PDB entry 6U9D | X-ray diffraction, 3.19 A resolution | chains L and P of the 16 polymer chains in the assembly

# Chain L (and P)
Molecule: Acetolactate synthase small subunit, mitochondrial
Source organism: Saccharomyces cerevisiae
Notes: chain P of this document is another copy of the same molecule, construct and numbering; everything in this record applies to it too
UniProt: B3LU66 (B3LU66_YEAS1); residues 41-309 here = UniProt positions 41-309
Chain sequence (297 residues; row label = number of the first residue in the row):
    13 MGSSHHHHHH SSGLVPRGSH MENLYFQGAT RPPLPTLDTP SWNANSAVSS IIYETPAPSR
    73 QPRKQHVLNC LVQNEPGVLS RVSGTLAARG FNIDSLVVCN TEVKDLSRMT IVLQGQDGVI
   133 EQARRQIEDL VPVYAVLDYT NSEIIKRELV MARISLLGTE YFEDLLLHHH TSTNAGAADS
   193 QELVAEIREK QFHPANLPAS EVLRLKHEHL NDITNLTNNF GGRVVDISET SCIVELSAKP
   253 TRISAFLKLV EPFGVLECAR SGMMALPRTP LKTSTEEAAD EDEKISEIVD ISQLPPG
Not modelled in the structure: 13-40, 296-309 (chain P: 13-41, 69-74, 184-187, 295-309)
Sequence notes: initiating methionine (13); expression tag (14-40)
Residues lining bound ligands:
  - ATP (adenosine-5'-triphosphate), molecule 1: R159, K251, R254, R280, L283
  - ATP, molecule 2: N231, F232, K251, T253, R254, A257
  - ATP, molecule 3: V236, V237, D238, I239

# Interface between chain L and chain P
Pairs across the interface (43; chain L residue first):
  R43(L) with Y65(P), hydrogen bond; E66(P), salt bridge
  L49(L) with T171(P); P264(P), hydrophobic
  T51(L) with F174(P); E263(P); P264(P)
  P52(L) with F174(P); E175(P); L178(P)
  S53(L) with L178(P)
  W54(L) with F174(P); L177(P), hydrophobic; L178(P), hydrophobic; H181(P); V267(P), hydrogen bond (side chain-backbone); L268(P)
  S58(L) with H181(P); H182(P)
  S62(L) with H181(P)
  I63(L) with E269(P)
  T171(L) with L215(P)
  E172(L) with S212(P), hydrogen bond
  Q203(L) with P210(P)
  F204(L) with S212(P); E213(P); R216(P)
  E220(L) with R216(P)
  H221(L) with R216(P), hydrogen bond
  D224(L) with H219(P); N223(P), hydrogen bond
  N227(L) with N223(P)
  L228(L) with I239(P), hydrophobic
  N231(L) with V236(P), hydrogen bond (side chain-backbone); I239(P)
  L261(L) with I239(P); S240(P)
  P264(L) with L215(P), hydrophobic
  F265(L) with H219(P)
  T285(L) with E114(P), hydrogen bond
  T287(L) with E114(P), hydrogen bond (side chain-backbone); K116(P)
  E288(L) with E114(P)
Also at the interface, not in a pair above, chain L (30 interface residues in all): N55, S61, Y65, L217, K260
Also at the interface, not in a pair above, chain P (29 interface residues in all): V115, E220, E241

# In short
Chain L and chain P form an interface of 30 and 29 residues respectively; the contacts include 8 hydrogen
bonds and 1 salt bridge. Among the polar pairs are R43(L)-E66(P), R43(L)-Y65(P) and W54(L)-V267(P). Chain L
binds 3 copies of ATP.
Chain L and chain P are both Acetolactate synthase small subunit, mitochondrial (Saccharomyces cerevisiae);
the structure, Saccharomyces cerevisiae acetohydroxyacid synthase, was determined by X-ray diffraction,
deposited together with 6U9H, 6VZ8 and 6WO1.
